PDB entry 7JZM | electron microscopy, 3.50 A resolution | chains A and B

Chain A:
Molecule: LCB3
From: synthetic construct
Chain sequence (106 residues; row label = number of the first residue in the row; numbers below 1 keep their minus sign (Met-29 is residue -29)):
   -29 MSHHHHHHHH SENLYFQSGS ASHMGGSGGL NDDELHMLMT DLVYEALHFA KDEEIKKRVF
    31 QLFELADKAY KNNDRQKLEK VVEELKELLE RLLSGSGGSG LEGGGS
Unresolved in the structure: -29 to 0, 65-76

Chain B:
Molecule: Spike glycoprotein
From: Severe acute respiratory syndrome coronavirus 2
UniProt: P0DTC2 (SPIKE_SARS2); residue numbers follow UniProt; this construct covers 1-1208
Chain sequence (1288 residues; row label = number of the first residue in the row):
     1 MFVFLVLLPL VSSQCVNLTT RTQLPPAYTN SFTRGVYYPD KVFRSSVLHS TQDLFLPFFS
    61 NVTWFHAIHV SGTNGTKRFD NPVLPFNDGV YFASTEKSNI IRGWIFGTTL DSKTQSLLIV
   121 NNATNVVIKV CEFQFCNDPF LGVYYHKNNK SWMESEFRVY SSANNCTFEY VSQPFLMDLE
   181 GKQGNFKNLR EFVFKNIDGY FKIYSKHTPI NLVRDLPQGF SALEPLVDLP IGINITRFQT
   241 LLALHRSYLT PGDSSSGWTA GAAAYYVGYL QPRTFLLKYN ENGTITDAVD CALDPLSETK
   301 CTLKSFTVEK GIYQTSNFRV QPTESIVRFP NITNLCPFGE VFNATRFASV YAWNRKRISN
   361 CVADYSVLYN SASFSTFKCY GVSPTKLNDL CFTNVYADSF VIRGDEVRQI APGQTGKIAD
   421 YNYKLPDDFT GCVIAWNSNN LDSKVGGNYN YLYRLFRKSN LKPFERDIST EIYQAGSTPC
   481 NGVEGFNCYF PLQSYGFQPT NGVGYQPYRV VVLSFELLHA PATVCGPKKS TNLVKNKCVN
   541 FNFNGLTGTG VLTESNKKFL PFQQFGRDIA DTTDAVRDPQ TLEILDITPC SFGGVSVITP
   601 GTNTSNQVAV LYQDVNCTEV PVAIHADQLT PTWRVYSTGS NVFQTRAGCL IGAEHVNNSY
   661 ECDIPIGAGI CASYQTQTNS PGSASSVASQ SIIAYTMSLG AENSVAYSNN SIAIPTNFTI
   721 SVTTEILPVS MTKTSVDCTM YICGDSTECS NLLLQYGSFC TQLNRALTGI AVEQDKNTQE
   781 VFAQVKQIYK TPPIKDFGGF NFSQILPDPS KPSKRSPIED LLFNKVTLAD AGFIKQYGDC
   841 LGDIAARDLI CAQKFNGLTV LPPLLTDEMI AQYTSALLAG TITSGWTFGA GPALQIPFPM
   901 QMAYRFNGIG VTQNVLYENQ KLIANQFNSA IGKIQDSLSS TPSALGKLQD VVNQNAQALN
   961 TLVKQLSSNF GAISSVLNDI LSRLDPPEAE VQIDRLITGR LQSLQTYVTQ QLIRAAEIRA
  1021 SANLAATKMS ECVLGQSKRV DFCGKGYHLM SFPQSAPHGV VFLHVTYVPA QEKNFTTAPA
  1081 ICHDGKAHFP REGVFVSNGT HWFVTQRNFY EPQIITTDNT FVSGNCDVVI GIVNNTVYDP
  1141 LQPELDSFKE ELDKYFKNHT SPDVDLGDIS GINASVVNIQ KEIDRLNEVA KNLNESLIDL
  1201 QELGKYEQGS GYIPEAPRDG QAYVRKDGEW VLLSTFLGRS LEVLFQGPGH HHHHHHHSAW
  1261 SHPQFEKGGG SGGGGSGGSA WSHPQFEK
Unresolved in the structure: 1-333, 528-1288
Disulfide bonds: Cys336-Cys361, Cys379-Cys432, Cys391-Cys525, Cys480-Cys488
Covalent attachments: N-acetylglucosamine (NAG) linked to Asn343
Differences from the reference sequence: conflict Gly682 (Arg in P0DTC2), Ser683 (Arg in P0DTC2), Ser685 (Arg in P0DTC2), Pro817 (Phe in P0DTC2), Pro892 (Ala in P0DTC2), Pro899 (Ala in P0DTC2), Pro942 (Ala in P0DTC2), Pro986 (Lys in P0DTC2), Pro987 (Val in P0DTC2); expression tag (1209-1288)
Swiss-Prot annotation at these positions:
  - region: Asn280 to Cys301 (Putative superantigen), Arg403 to Asp405 (Integrin-binding motif), Asn448 to Phe456 (Immunodominant HLA epitope recognized by the CD8+), Pro681, Ala684 (Putative superantigen), Ser816 to Tyr837 (Fusion peptide 1), Lys835 to Phe855 (Fusion peptide 2), Asp1163 to Glu1202 (Heptad repeat 2)
  - site: Arg815, Ser816 (Cleavage)
  - glycosylation: Asn17 (N-linked (GlcNAc...) (complex) asparagine), Asn61 (N-linked (GlcNAc...) (hybrid) asparagine), Asn74 (N-linked (GlcNAc...) (complex) asparagine), Asn122 (N-linked (GlcNAc...) (hybrid) asparagine), Asn149 (N-linked (GlcNAc...) (complex) asparagine), Asn165 (N-linked (GlcNAc...) (complex) asparagine), Asn234 (N-linked (GlcNAc...) (high mannose) asparagine), Asn282 (N-linked (GlcNAc...) (complex) asparagine), Thr323 (O-linked (GalNAc) threonine), Ser325 (O-linked (HexNAc...) serine), Asn331 (N-linked (GlcNAc...) (complex) asparagine), Asn343 (N-linked (GlcNAc...) (complex) asparagine), Asn603 (N-linked (GlcNAc...) (hybrid) asparagine), Asn616 (N-linked (GlcNAc...) (complex) asparagine), Asn657 (N-linked (GlcNAc...) (complex) asparagine), Thr676 (O-linked (GlcNAc...) threonine), Thr678 (O-linked (GlcNAc...) threonine), Asn709 (N-linked (GlcNAc...) (high mannose) asparagine), Asn717 (N-linked (GlcNAc...) (hybrid) asparagine), Asn801 (N-linked (GlcNAc...) (hybrid) asparagine) and 6 more in UniProt
  - natural variant: Leu5 (L5F: In strain: Iota/B.1.526), Ser13 (S13I: In strain: Epsilon/B.1.427/B.1.429), Leu18 (L18F: In strain: Beta/B.1.351, Gamma/P.1 and 1 more), Thr19 (T19I: In strain: Omicron/BQ.1.1, Omicron/XBB.1.5 and 1 more; T19R: In strain: Delta/B.1.617.2, Omicron/BA.2 and 4 more), Thr20 (T20N: In strain: Gamma/P.1), Leu24 to Ala27 (sequence variant, change not given here; In strain: Omicron/BA.2, Omicron/BA.2.12.1 and 6 more), Pro26 (P26S: In strain: Gamma/P.1), Gln52 (Q52H: In strain: Omicron/EG.5.1), Ala67 (A67V: In strain: Eta/B.1.525, Omicron/BA.1), His69 to Val70 (deletion: In strain: Alpha/B.1.1.7, Eta/B.1.525 and 5 more), Gly75 (G75V: In strain: Lambda/C.37), Thr76 (T76I: In strain: Lambda/C.37), 82 further natural variant entries in UniProt
  - mutagenesis: His69 to Val70 (Increased incorporation of cleaved spike into virions), Asn121 (N121Q: Partial loss of biliverdin affinity), Arg190 (R190K: Partial loss of biliverdin affinity), Asn234 (N234Q: Increased resistance to neutralizing antibodies), Asn331 (N331Q: Reduced viral infectivity), Asn343 (N343Q: Reduced viral infectivity), Leu452 (L452R: Increased resistance to neutralizing antibodies. Decreases HLA binding to NF9 epitope. Increased binding affinity to human ACE2), Tyr453 (Y453F: Decreased HLA binding to NF9 epitope. Increased binding affinity to human ACE2), Ala475 (A475V: Increased resistance to neutralizing antibodies), Val483 (V483A: Increased resistance to neutralizing antibodies), Glu484 (E484D: Increased replication in human TMEM106B overexpressing cells), Phe490 (F490L: Increased resistance to neutralizing antibodies and human covalescent sera neutralization), 12 further mutagenesis entries in UniProt

How chain A and chain B interact:
Pairs across the interface - 32 pairs, chain A then chain B:
  Asn1(A) - Gln498(B)  hydrogen bond
  Asn1(A) - Thr500(B)  hydrogen bond
  Asn1(A) - Asn501(B)
  Asp3(A) - Gly496(B)
  Glu4(A) - Tyr505(B)
  His6(A) - Gln493(B)
  Met7(A) - Arg403(B)
  Met7(A) - Tyr495(B)  hydrophobic
  Met7(A) - Gly496(B)
  Met7(A) - Asn501(B)
  Met7(A) - Tyr505(B)  hydrophobic
  Leu8(A) - Tyr505(B)
  Thr10(A) - Tyr453(B)  hydrogen bond
  Thr10(A) - Leu455(B)
  Tyr14(A) - Gly416(B)
  Tyr14(A) - Lys417(B)
  Tyr14(A) - Asp420(B)  hydrogen bond
  Tyr14(A) - Tyr421(B)  hydrophobic
  Phe30(A) - Phe456(B)  hydrophobic
  Phe30(A) - Tyr473(B)  hydrophobic
  Phe30(A) - Ala475(B)  hydrophobic
  Phe30(A) - Asn487(B)
  Phe30(A) - Tyr489(B)  hydrophobic
  Phe33(A) - Leu455(B)  hydrophobic
  Phe33(A) - Phe456(B)  hydrophobic
  Phe33(A) - Tyr489(B)  hydrophobic
  Phe33(A) - Gln493(B)
  Glu34(A) - Gly485(B)
  Glu34(A) - Phe486(B)
  Glu34(A) - Asn487(B)  hydrogen bond (side chain-backbone)
  Glu34(A) - Tyr489(B)  hydrogen bond
  Tyr40(A) - Tyr449(B)
Other interface residues (no listed pair), chain A (14 interface residues in all): Asp11, Leu17
Other interface residues (no listed pair), chain B (23 interface residues in all): Ser494

In short:
The interface between chain A and chain B involves 14 residues on one side and 23 on the other, with 6
hydrogen bonds. Polar pairs include Asn1(A)-Gln498(B), Asn1(A)-Thr500(B) and Thr10(A)-Tyr453(B).
N-acetylglucosamine is covalently linked to Asn343(B). UniProt lists 24 mutagenesis sites on chain B.
Chain A is LCB3 (synthetic construct) and chain B is Spike glycoprotein (Severe acute respiratory syndrome
coronavirus 2); the structure, SARS-CoV-2 spike in complex with LCB3 (local refinement of the RBD and LCB3),
was determined by electron microscopy, deposited together with 7JZL, 7JZN and 7JZU.
